PDB entry 9IRK | electron microscopy, 2.80 A resolution | chains C and B of the 3 polymer chains in the assembly

# Chain C
Protein: Phytochrome B
Source organism: Arabidopsis thaliana
Reference sequence: P14713 (PHYB_ARATH); residues 1-907 here = UniProt positions 1-907
Sequence (907 residues; row label = number of the first residue in the row):
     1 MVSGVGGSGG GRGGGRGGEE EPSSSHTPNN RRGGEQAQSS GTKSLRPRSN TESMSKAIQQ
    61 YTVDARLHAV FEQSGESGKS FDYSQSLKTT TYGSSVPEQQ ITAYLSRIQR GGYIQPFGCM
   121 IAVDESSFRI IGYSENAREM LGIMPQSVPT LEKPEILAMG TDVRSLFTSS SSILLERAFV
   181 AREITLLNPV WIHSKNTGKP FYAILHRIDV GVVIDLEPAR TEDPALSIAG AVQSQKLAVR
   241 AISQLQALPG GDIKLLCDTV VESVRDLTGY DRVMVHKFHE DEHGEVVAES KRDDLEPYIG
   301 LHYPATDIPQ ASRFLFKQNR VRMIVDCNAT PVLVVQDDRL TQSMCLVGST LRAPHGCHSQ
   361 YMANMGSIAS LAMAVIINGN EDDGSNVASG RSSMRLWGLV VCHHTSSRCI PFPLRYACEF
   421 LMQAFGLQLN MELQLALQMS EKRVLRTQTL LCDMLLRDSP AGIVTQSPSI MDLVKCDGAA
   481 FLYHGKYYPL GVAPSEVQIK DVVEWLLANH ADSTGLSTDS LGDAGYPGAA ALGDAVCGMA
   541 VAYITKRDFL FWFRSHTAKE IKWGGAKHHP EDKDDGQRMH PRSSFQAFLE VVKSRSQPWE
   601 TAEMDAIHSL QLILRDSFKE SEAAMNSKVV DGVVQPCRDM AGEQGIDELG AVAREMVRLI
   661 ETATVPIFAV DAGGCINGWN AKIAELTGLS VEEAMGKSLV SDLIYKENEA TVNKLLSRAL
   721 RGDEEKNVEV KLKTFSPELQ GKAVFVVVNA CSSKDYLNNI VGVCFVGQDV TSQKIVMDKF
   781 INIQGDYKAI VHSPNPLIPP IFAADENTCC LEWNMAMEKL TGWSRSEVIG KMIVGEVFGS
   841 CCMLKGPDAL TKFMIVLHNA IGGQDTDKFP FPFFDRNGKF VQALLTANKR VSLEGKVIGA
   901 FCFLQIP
Unresolved in the structure: 1-110, 145-155, 381-392, 566-576, 622-907
Differences from the reference sequence: engineered mutation His276 (Tyr in P14713)
Covalently attached groups: compound O6E linked to Cys357
Ligand contacts: O6E (3-[5-[[(3R,4R)-3-ethyl-4-methyl-5-oxidanylidene-3,4-dihydropyrrol-2-yl]methyl]-2-[[5-[(4-ethyl-3-methyl-5-oxidanylidene-pyrrol-2-yl)methyl]-3-(3-hydroxy-3-oxopropyl)-4-methyl-1H-pyrrol-2-yl]methyl]-4-methyl-1H-pyrrol-3-yl]propanoic acid): Met274, His276, Tyr298, Leu301, Tyr303, Thr306, Asp307, Ile308, Pro309, Ser312, Phe316, Arg322, Arg352, Pro354, His355, His358, Tyr361, Met365, Ser370, Ala372, Leu399, Val401, His403, Met579, Pro581, Ser584
Curated features (UniProtKB/Swiss-Prot):
  - binding site (phytochromobilin): Cys357
  - natural variant: Gly9 to Arg12 (deletion: In strain: cv. Kas-1), Glu19 (E19K: In strain: cv. Kas-1), Ile143 (I143L: In strain: cv. Kas-1)
What the authors report for this chain:
  - mutagenesis - Q109A: decreased binding to PIF6

# Chain B
Protein: Transcription factor PIF6
Source organism: Arabidopsis thaliana
Reference sequence: Q8L5W7 (PIF6_ARATH); residues 1-181 here = UniProt positions 1-181
Sequence (181 residues; row label = number of the first residue in the row):
     1 MMFLPTDYCC RLSDQEYMEL VFENGQILAK GQRSNVSLHN QRTKSIMDLY EAEYNEDFMK
    61 SIIHGGGGAI TNLGDTQVVP QSHVAAAHET NMLESNKHVD DSETLKASSS KRMMVDYHNR
   121 KKIKFIPPDE QSVVADRSFK LGFDTSSVGF TEDSEGSMYL SSSLDDESDD ARPQVPARTR
   181 K
Unresolved in the structure: 1-10, 33-41, 62-181

# Interface between chain C and chain B
Residue-residue contacts (29):
  Arg220(C) with Glu51(B), salt bridge; Glu56(B)
  Thr221(C) with Glu56(B)
  Glu222(C) with Glu56(B), hydrogen bond (backbone-side chain)
  Asp223(C) with Glu56(B), hydrogen bond (backbone-side chain); Met59(B)
  Leu226(C) with Tyr54(B); Glu56(B)
  Ala229(C) with Tyr54(B)
  Gly230(C) with Tyr54(B)
  Gln233(C) with Tyr54(B)
  Arg240(C) with Leu12(B); Ser13(B), hydrogen bond (side chain-backbone); Gln15(B)
  Ala241(C) with Leu12(B), hydrophobic
  Gln244(C) with Arg11(B); Leu12(B)
  Asp266(C) with Arg11(B), salt bridge; Arg42(B), salt bridge; Ser45(B); Ile46(B), hydrogen bond (backbone-backbone)
  Leu267(C) with Met47(B)
  Thr268(C) with Met47(B)
  Arg408(C) with Met47(B)
  Ile410(C) with Met47(B), hydrophobic
  Pro411(C) with Met47(B); Tyr50(B), hydrophobic
  Pro413(C) with Tyr50(B)
  Leu414(C) with Met47(B), hydrophobic
Interface residues without a listed pair, chain C (21 interface residues in all): Leu237, Cys409
Interface residues without a listed pair, chain B (15 interface residues in all): Asp14, Lys44
The authors on this interface:
  - hot spots on chain C (mutagenesis) - R110A, R177A, L237A: decreased binding to Transcription factor PIF6 (chain B)
  - hot spots on chain B (mutagenesis) - E19A, R42A, I46A: decreased binding to Phytochrome B (chain C)

# Overview
Chain C and chain B form an interface of 21 and 15 residues respectively, with 4 hydrogen bonds and 3 salt
bridges. Polar pairs include Arg220(C)-Glu51(B), Asp266(C)-Arg11(B) and Asp266(C)-Arg42(B). The paper reports
that R110A, R177A and L237A of chain C reduce binding to Transcription factor PIF6 (chain B); E19A, R42A and
I46A of chain B reduce binding to Phytochrome B (chain C).
Here chain C is Phytochrome B and chain B is Transcription factor PIF6, both from Arabidopsis thaliana. Entry
9IRK (Cryo-EM structure of PhyB(Y276H,1-908)-PIF6beta complex) was determined by electron microscopy,
deposited together with 9ITF and 9JLB.
